PDB entry 2AEY | X-ray diffraction, 3.27 A resolution | chain A

# Chain A
Name: fructan 1-exohydrolase IIa
Organism: Cichorium intybus
Notes: EC 3.2.1.153
UniProt: Q93X60 (Q93X60_CICIN); residues 1-543 here correspond to UniProt positions 39-581 (UniProt number = residue number + 38)
Sequence (543 residues; each row starts with the number of its first residue):
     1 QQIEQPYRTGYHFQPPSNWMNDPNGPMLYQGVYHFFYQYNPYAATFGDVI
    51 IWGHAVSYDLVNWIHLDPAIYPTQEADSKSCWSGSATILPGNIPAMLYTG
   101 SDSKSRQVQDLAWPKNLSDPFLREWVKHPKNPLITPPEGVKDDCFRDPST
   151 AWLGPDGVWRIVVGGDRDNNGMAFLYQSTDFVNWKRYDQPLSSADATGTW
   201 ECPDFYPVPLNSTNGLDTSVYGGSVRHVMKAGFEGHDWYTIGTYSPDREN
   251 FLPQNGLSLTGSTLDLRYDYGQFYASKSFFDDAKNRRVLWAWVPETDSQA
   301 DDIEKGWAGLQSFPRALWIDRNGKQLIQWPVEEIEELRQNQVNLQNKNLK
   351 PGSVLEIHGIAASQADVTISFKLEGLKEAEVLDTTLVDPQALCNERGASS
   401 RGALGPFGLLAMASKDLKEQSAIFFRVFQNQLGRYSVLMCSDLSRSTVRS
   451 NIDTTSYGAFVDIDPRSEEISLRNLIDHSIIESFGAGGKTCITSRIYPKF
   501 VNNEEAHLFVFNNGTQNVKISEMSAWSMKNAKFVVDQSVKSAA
Unresolved in the structure: 1, 539-543
Cystine bridges: Cys393-Cys440
Covalent attachments: N-acetylglucosamine (NAG) linked to Asn116, Asn513
Small-molecule neighbours: 2,5-dideoxy-2,5-imino-D-mannitol (DQQ): Asn21, Asp22, Gln38, Phe46, Trp82, Ser83, Arg146, Asp147, Glu201, Cys202, Tyr274, Ala275, Trp292

# In short
Bound to chain A: 2,5-dideoxy-2,5-imino-D-mannitol. N-acetylglucosamine is covalently linked to Asn116 and
Asn513.
Chain A is fructan 1-exohydrolase IIa (Cichorium intybus); the structure, Crystal structure of fructan
1-exohydrolase IIa from Cichorium intybus in complex with 2,5 dideoxy-2,5-immino-D-mannitol, was determined by
X-ray diffraction (same publication as 2ADD, 2ADE and 2AEZ).
